Entry 7ET4 (X-ray diffraction, 2.70 A resolution); this record covers chains A and B of the 3 polymer chains in the assembly.

# Chain A
Molecule: AP2/ERF and B3 domain-containing transcription repressor TEM1
Source organism: Arabidopsis thaliana
Notes: fragment: AP2 domain
UniProtKB: Q9C6M5 (RAVL1_ARATH); residues 50-170 here = UniProt positions 50-170
Sequence (122 residues; each row starts with the number of its first residue):
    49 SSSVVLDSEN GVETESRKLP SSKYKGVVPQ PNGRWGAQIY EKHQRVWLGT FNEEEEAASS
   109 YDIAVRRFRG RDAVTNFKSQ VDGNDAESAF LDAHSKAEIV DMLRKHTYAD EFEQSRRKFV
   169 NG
Unresolved in the structure: 49-64, 167-170
Differences from the reference sequence: expression tag (49)
Reported in the primary citation:
  - binding site for the 12-nt DNA strand: Tyr88
  - binding site for the 12-nt DNA strand: Arg93
  - binding site for the 12-nt DNA strand (chain B): Asn80, Arg82, Gln86, Thr98, Arg152
  - conformationally variable residues (side-chain flip): Gln78, Tyr88
  - mutagenesis - K73E/Y88E/R93E/R117E/R152E: decreased binding to the 12-nt DNA strand (chain B)

# Chain B
Molecule: 12-nt DNA strand
Sequence (12 nucleotides; numbered 1 to 12; the number before each row is that of its first residue):
     1 CTCTGTGTTG AC

# Interface between chain A and chain B
Residue-residue contacts (14):
  Gln78(A) with DT4(B), hydrogen bond to the phosphate; DG5(B), hydrogen bond to the base
  Pro79(A) with DT4(B), base contact
  Asn80(A) with DC3(B), sugar contact; DT4(B), hydrogen bond to the phosphate
  Arg82(A) with DT4(B), salt bridge to the phosphate
  Arg93(A) with DT6(B), base contact; DG7(B), hydrogen bond to the base; DT8(B), base contact
  Trp95(A) with DG5(B), hydrogen bond to the phosphate; DT6(B), base contact
  Thr98(A) with DT4(B), phosphate contact; DG5(B), phosphate contact
  Arg152(A) with DG5(B), salt bridge to the phosphate
Other interface residues (no listed pair), chain A (9 interface residues in all): Gly97

# In short
Chain A and chain B form an interface of 9 and 6 residues respectively; the contacts include 5 hydrogen bonds
and 2 salt bridges. Polar contacts include Gln78(A)-DG5(B), Arg93(A)-DG7(B) and Gln78(A)-DT4(B). The paper
reports a binding site for the 12-nt DNA strand (chain B) at Asn80(A), Arg82(A) and Gln86(A) among others;
K73E/Y88E/R93E/R117E/R152E of chain A reduce binding to the 12-nt DNA strand (chain B).
Here chain A is AP2/ERF and B3 domain-containing transcription repressor TEM1 (Arabidopsis thaliana) and chain
B is a 12-nt DNA strand. Entry 7ET4 (Crystal structure of Arabidopsis TEM1 AP2 domain) was determined by X-ray
diffraction (same publication as 7ET5 and 7ET6).
